PDB entry 5S51 | X-ray diffraction, 2.40 A resolution | chains C and E of the 6 polymer chains in the assembly

Chain C:
Molecule: Tubulin alpha-1B chain
Source organism: Bos taurus
Reference sequence: P81947 (TBA1B_BOVIN); residues 1-451 here = UniProt positions 1-451
Sequence (451 residues; numbered 1 to 451; the number before each row is that of its first residue):
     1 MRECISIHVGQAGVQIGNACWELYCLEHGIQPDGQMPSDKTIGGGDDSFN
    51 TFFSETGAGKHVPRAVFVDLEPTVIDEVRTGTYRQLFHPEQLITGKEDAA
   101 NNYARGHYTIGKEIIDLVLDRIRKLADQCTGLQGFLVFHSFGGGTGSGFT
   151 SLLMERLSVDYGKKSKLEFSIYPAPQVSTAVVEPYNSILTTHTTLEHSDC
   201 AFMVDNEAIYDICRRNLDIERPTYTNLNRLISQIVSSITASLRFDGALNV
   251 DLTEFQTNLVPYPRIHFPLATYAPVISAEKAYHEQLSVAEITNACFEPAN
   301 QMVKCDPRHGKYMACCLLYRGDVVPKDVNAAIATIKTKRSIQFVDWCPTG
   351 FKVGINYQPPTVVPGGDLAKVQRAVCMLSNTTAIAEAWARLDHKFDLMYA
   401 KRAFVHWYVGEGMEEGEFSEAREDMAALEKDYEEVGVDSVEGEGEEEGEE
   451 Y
Disordered / not traced: 441-451
Bound ions: Ca2+ site 1: Asp39, Thr41, Gly44, Glu55; Ca2+ site 2: Glu284 (shared with 1 residue of chain B)
Residues lining bound ligands: GTP: Gly10, Gln11, Ala12, Gln15, Ile16, Asp69, Glu71, Asp98, Ala99, Ala100, Asn101, Ser140, Gly142, Gly143, Gly144, Thr145, Gly146, Ile171, Pro173, Val177, Ser178, Thr179, Glu183, Asn206, Tyr224, Leu227, Asn228, Ile231

Chain E:
Molecule: Stathmin-4
Source organism: Rattus norvegicus
Reference sequence: P63043 (STMN4_RAT); residues 5-145 here correspond to UniProt positions 49-189 (UniProt number = residue number + 44)
Sequence (143 residues; each row starts with the number of its first residue):
     3 MADMEVIELNKCTSGQSFEVILKPPSFDGVPEFNASLPRRRDPSLEEIQK
    53 KLEAAEERRKYQEAELLKHLAEKREHEREVIQKAIEENNNFIKMAKEKLA
   103 QKMESNKENREAHLAAMLERLQEKDKHAEEVRKNKELKEEASR
Disordered / not traced: 3-5, 29-43, 144-145
Sequence notes: initiating methionine (3); expression tag (4)
Curated features (UniProtKB/Swiss-Prot):
  - modified residue: Ser46 (Phosphoserine)

Interface between chain C and chain E:
Pairs across the interface - 36 pairs, chain C then chain E:
  His107(C) with Lys104(E); Met105(E)
  Tyr108(C) with Lys104(E); Met105(E), hydrophobic; Asn108(E)
  Thr109(C) with Arg112(E)
  Lys112(C) with Met105(E)
  Leu152(C) with Leu101(E), hydrophobic
  Glu155(C) with Leu101(E); Lys104(E), salt bridge
  Arg156(C) with Leu101(E)
  Ser158(C) with Phe93(E); Ile94(E)
  Val159(C) with Ile94(E); Ala97(E), hydrophobic; Lys98(E)
  Gly162(C) with Asn90(E); Ile94(E)
  Lys163(C) with Asn90(E), hydrogen bond (backbone-side chain); Phe93(E)
  Thr193(C) with Lys104(E)
  Glu196(C) with Phe93(E); Lys100(E), salt bridge
  His197(C) with Phe93(E); Ala97(E)
  Val409(C) with His115(E), hydrogen bond (backbone-side chain)
  Gly410(C) with Arg112(E); His115(E)
  Glu411(C) with Asn108(E), hydrogen bond (backbone-side chain); Arg112(E), salt bridge
  Gly412(C) with Asn108(E), hydrogen bond (backbone-side chain); Asn111(E), hydrogen bond (backbone-side chain); Arg112(E)
  Met413(C) with Asn108(E)
  Glu414(C) with Ser107(E), hydrogen bond; Asn111(E), hydrogen bond
Interface residues without a listed pair, chain C (21 interface residues in all): Glu417
Interface residues without a listed pair, chain E (15 interface residues in all): Glu89

Summary:
21 residues of chain C and 15 residues of chain E are in contact, with 7 hydrogen bonds and 3 salt bridges.
Polar contacts include Glu155(C)-Lys104(E), Glu196(C)-Lys100(E) and Glu411(C)-Arg112(E). Bound to chain C:
GTP. Asp39(C), Thr41(C), Gly44(C) and Glu55(C) coordinate Ca2+ site 1.
Chain C is Tubulin alpha-1B chain (Bos taurus) and chain E is Stathmin-4 (Rattus norvegicus); the structure,
Tubulin-Z1251207602-complex, was determined by X-ray diffraction (same publication as 5S4L, 5S4M, 5S4N, 5S4O,
5S4P, 5S4Q and 52 further entries).
